PDB entry 3FM0 | X-ray diffraction, 1.70 A resolution | chain A

# Chain A
Molecule: Protein CIAO1
Source organism: Homo sapiens
UniProtKB: O76071 (CIAO1_HUMAN); residue numbers follow UniProt; this construct covers 1-339
Chain sequence (345 residues; row label = number of the first residue in the row):
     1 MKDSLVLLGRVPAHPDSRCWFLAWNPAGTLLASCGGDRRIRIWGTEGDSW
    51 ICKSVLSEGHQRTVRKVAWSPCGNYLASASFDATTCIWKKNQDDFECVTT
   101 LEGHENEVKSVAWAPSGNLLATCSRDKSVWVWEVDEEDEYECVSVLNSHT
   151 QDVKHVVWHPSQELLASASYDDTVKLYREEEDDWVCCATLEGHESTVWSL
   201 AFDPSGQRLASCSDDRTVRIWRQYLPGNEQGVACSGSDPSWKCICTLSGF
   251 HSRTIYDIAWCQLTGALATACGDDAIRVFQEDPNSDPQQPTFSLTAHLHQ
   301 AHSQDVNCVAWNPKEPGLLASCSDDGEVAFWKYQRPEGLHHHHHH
Unresolved in the structure: 1-3, 93, 236-238, 336-345
Construct notes: expression tag (340-345)
UniProt features mapped onto this chain:
  - motif: L176 to R178 (LYR motif)

# In short
Chain A is Protein CIAO1 (Homo sapiens); the structure, Crystal structure of WD40 protein Ciao1, was
determined by X-ray diffraction, deposited together with 3OW8, 3I2N, 3GFC and 3E0C.
